Entry 6JMD (X-ray diffraction, 1.78 A resolution); this record covers chain A.

[Chain A]
Name: Dihydroorotate dehydrogenase (quinone), mitochondrial
Source organism: Homo sapiens
Notes: EC 1.3.5.2
UniProt: Q02127 (PYRD_HUMAN); residues 31-396 here correspond to UniProt positions 30-395 (UniProt number = residue number - 1)
Amino-acid sequence (366 residues; each row starts with the number of its first residue):
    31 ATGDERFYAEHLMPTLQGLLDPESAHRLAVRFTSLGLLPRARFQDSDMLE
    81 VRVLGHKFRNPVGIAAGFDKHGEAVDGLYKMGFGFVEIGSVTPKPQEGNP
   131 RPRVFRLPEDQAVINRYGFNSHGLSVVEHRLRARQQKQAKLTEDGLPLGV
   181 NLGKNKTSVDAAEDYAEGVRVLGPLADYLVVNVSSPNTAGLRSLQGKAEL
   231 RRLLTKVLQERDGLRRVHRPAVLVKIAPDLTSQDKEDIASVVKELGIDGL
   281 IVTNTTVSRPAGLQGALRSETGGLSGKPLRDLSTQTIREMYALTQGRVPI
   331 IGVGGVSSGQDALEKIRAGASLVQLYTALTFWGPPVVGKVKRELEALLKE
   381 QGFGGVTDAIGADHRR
Disordered / not traced: 31-32, 396
Ligand contacts:
  - BVO (3-[3,5-bis(fluoranyl)-4-[3-(hydroxymethyl)phenyl]phenyl]benzo[f]benzotriazole-4,9-dione): Y38, M43, L46, Q47, P52, A55, H56, L58, A59, F62, T63, L67, L68, F98, M111, V134, R136, V143, Y356, L359, T360, G363, P364
  - FMN (flavin mononucleotide): A95, A96, G97, K100, G119, S120, V143, N145, Y147, F149, N181, N212, K255, T283, N284, T285, S305, G306, L309, V333, G334, G335, V336, Q354, L355, Y356, T357
  - orotic acid (ORO): K100, N145, R146, Y147, G148, F149, N150, N212, S215, P216, N217, N284, T285
UniProt features mapped onto this chain:
  - active site: S215 (Nucleophile)
  - binding site (FMN): A96 to K100, S120, N181, N212, K255, T283, G306, G335, Y356, T357
  - binding site (substrate): K100, N145 to F149, N212 to N217, N284, T285

[Overview]
Ligands of chain A: flavin mononucleotide, orotic acid and compound BVO. Curated annotation (UniProt) lists
active-site residue S215, 14 FMN-binding residues and 14 substrate-binding residues.
Chain A is Dihydroorotate dehydrogenase (quinone), mitochondrial (Homo sapiens); the structure, Crystal
structure of human DHODH in complex with inhibitor 1223, was determined by X-ray diffraction (same publication
as 6LP6, 6LP7, 6LP8 and 6JME).
